PDB entry 1KUV | X-ray diffraction, 2.00 A resolution | chain A

Chain A:
Protein: Serotonin N-acetyltransferase
From: Ovis aries
Notes: EC 2.3.1.87; engineered mutation(s): MET substituted by Se-met
UniProt: Q29495 (SNAT_SHEEP); residues 1-207 here = UniProt positions 1-207
Sequence (207 residues; each row starts with the number of its first residue):
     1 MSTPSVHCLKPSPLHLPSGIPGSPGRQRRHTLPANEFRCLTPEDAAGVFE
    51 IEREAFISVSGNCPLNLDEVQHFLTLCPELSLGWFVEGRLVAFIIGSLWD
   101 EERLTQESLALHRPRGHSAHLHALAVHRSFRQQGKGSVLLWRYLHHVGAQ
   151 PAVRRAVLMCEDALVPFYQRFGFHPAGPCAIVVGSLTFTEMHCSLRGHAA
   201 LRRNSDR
Not modelled in the structure: 1-29, 196-207
Small-molecule neighbours: coa-S-acetyl 5-bromotryptamine (CA5): A55, F56, S60, N62, C63, P64, H122, A123, L124, A125, V126, F130, R131, Q132, Q133, G134, K135, G136, S137, L158, M159, C160, E161, A163, L164, F167, Y168, R170, V183, L186, F188
UniProt features mapped onto this chain:
  - region: R28 to N35 (YWHAZ-binding)
  - binding site (acetyl-CoA): L124 to V126, Q132 to S137, Y168 to R170
  - binding site (substrate): L124, M159
  - site (Important for the catalytic mechanism): H120, H122
  - modified residue: T31 (Phosphothreonine), S205 (Phosphoserine)
  - mutagenesis: T31 (T31A: Loss of PKA-promoted YWHAZ-binding; when associated with G-205), I57 (I57A: No effect on enzymatic activity; when associated with A-59), V59 (V59A: No effect on enzymatic activity; when associated with A-57), C63 to L65 (Drastic loss of enzymatic activity), P64 (P64A/G/W: Drastic loss of enzymatic activity), H120 (H120A: Reduces catalytic activity 270-fold and decreases affinity for acetyl-coenzyme A; when associated with A-122; H120Q: Decreases affinity for acetyl-coenzyme A and for substrate), H122 (H122A: Reduces catalytic activity 270-fold and decreases affinity for acetyl-coenzyme A; when associated with A-120; H122Q: Decreases affinity for acetyl-coenzyme A and for substrate), C160 (C160A: No effect on catalytic activity; C160S: Reduces catalytic activity), E161 (E161A: No effect), Y168 (Y168F: Reduces catalytic activity 30-fold), S205 (S205G: Loss of PKA-promoted YWHAZ-binding; when associated with A-31)

In short:
Bound to chain A: coa-S-acetyl 5-bromotryptamine. UniProt lists 12 acetyl-CoA-binding residues,
substrate-binding residues L124 and M159 and 12 mutagenesis sites.
Chain A is Serotonin N-acetyltransferase (Ovis aries); the structure, X-ray Crystallographic Studies of
Serotonin N-acetyltransferase Catalysis and Inhibition, was determined by X-ray diffraction together with 1KUX
and 1KUY from the same study.
